5X22 - chains F and H of the 9 polymer chains in the assembly; structure by X-ray diffraction, 3.35 A resolution.

Chain F:
Molecule: RNA polymerase sigma factor SigA
Organism: Thermus thermophilus (strain HB27 / ATCC BAA-163 / DSM 7039)
UniProtKB: Q72L95 (SIGA_THET2); residues 1-423 here = UniProt positions 1-423
Chain sequence (443 residues; each row starts with the number of its first residue; numbers below 1 keep their minus sign (Met-19 is residue -19)):
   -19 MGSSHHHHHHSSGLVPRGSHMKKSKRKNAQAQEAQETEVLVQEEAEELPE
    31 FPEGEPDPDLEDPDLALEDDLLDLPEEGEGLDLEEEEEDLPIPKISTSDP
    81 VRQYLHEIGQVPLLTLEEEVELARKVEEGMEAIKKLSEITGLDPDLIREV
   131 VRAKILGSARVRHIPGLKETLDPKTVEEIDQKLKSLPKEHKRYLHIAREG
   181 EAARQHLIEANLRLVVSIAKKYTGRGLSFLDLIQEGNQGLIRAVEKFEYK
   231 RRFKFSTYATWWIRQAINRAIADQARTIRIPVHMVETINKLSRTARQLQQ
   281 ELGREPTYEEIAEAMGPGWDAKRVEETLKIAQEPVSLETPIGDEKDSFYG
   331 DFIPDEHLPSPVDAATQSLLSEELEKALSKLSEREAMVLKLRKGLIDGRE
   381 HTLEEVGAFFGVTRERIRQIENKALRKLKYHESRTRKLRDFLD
Unresolved in the structure: -19 to 77, 380-398
Differences from the reference sequence: initiating methionine (-19); expression tag (-18 to 0)
Curated features (UniProtKB/Swiss-Prot):
  - DNA-binding region: Leu383 to Asn402 (H-T-H motif)
  - region: Ser78 to Ile113 (Sigma-70 factor domain-1)
  - motif: Asp211 to Gln214 (Interaction with polymerase core subunit RpoC)
Bound ions: Mg2+: Ala292, Trp299

Chain H:
Molecule: promoter DNA nontemplate strand
Sequence (27 nucleotides; numbered 1 to 27; the number before each row is that of its first residue):
     1 TATAATGGGAGCTGTCACGGATGCAGG

How chain F and chain H interact:
Residue-residue contacts - 38 pairs, chain F then chain H:
  Asp79(F) - DG8(H)  hydrogen bond to the base
  Val81(F) - DG8(H)  base contact
  Arg82(F) - DG8(H)  hydrogen bond to the base
  Arg82(F) - DG9(H)  hydrogen bond to the base
  Leu85(F) - DG7(H)  base contact
  Leu85(F) - DG8(H)  base contact
  Gly89(F) - DG7(H)  base contact
  Leu93(F) - DT6(H)  sugar contact
  Glu99(F) - DT6(H)  base contact
  Asn191(F) - DT6(H)  hydrogen bond to the base
  Arg193(F) - DT6(H)  phosphate contact
  Arg193(F) - DG7(H)  base contact
  Leu194(F) - DA5(H)  sugar contact
  Leu194(F) - DT6(H)  hydrogen bond to the sugar
  Ser197(F) - DT6(H)  sugar contact
  Lys200(F) - DG8(H)  salt bridge to the phosphate
  Phe209(F) - DG8(H)  sugar contact
  Lys226(F) - DT1(H)  base contact
  Lys226(F) - DA2(H)  base contact
  Phe227(F) - DA2(H)  base contact
  Glu228(F) - DA2(H)  hydrogen bond to the base
  Arg231(F) - DA2(H)  hydrogen bond to the base
  Phe233(F) - DA2(H)  sugar contact
  Phe233(F) - DT3(H)  sugar contact
  Phe233(F) - DA4(H)  phosphate contact
  Lys234(F) - DA4(H)  hydrogen bond to the phosphate
  Lys234(F) - DA5(H)  salt bridge to the phosphate
  Ser236(F) - DA4(H)  sugar contact
  Ser236(F) - DA5(H)  hydrogen bond to the phosphate
  Ser236(F) - DT6(H)  base contact
  Thr237(F) - DA2(H)  phosphate contact
  Thr237(F) - DT3(H)  sugar contact
  Thr237(F) - DA4(H)  hydrogen bond to the phosphate
  Thr237(F) - DA5(H)  base contact
  Tyr238(F) - DT1(H)  base contact
  Tyr238(F) - DA2(H)  stacking on the base
  Thr240(F) - DA5(H)  hydrogen bond to the base
  Trp241(F) - DT1(H)  sugar contact
Other interface residues (no listed pair), chain F (32 interface residues in all): His86, Ile88, Ala190, Leu192, Val196, Arg232, Trp242, Arg244

Overview:
32 residues of chain F face 9 of chain H across their interface, with 11 hydrogen bonds, 2 salt bridges and 1
aromatic stacking contact. Among the polar pairs are Asp79(F)-DG8(H), Arg82(F)-DG8(H) and Arg82(F)-DG9(H).
Ala292(F) and Trp299(F) coordinate Mg2+.
Here chain F is RNA polymerase sigma factor SigA (Thermus thermophilus (strain HB27 / ATCC BAA-163 / DSM
7039)) and chain H is promoter DNA nontemplate strand. Entry 5X22 (Crystal structure of Thermus thermophilus
transcription initiation complex with GpA and CMPcPP) was determined by X-ray diffraction together with 5X21
from the same study.
